PDB entry 5VLL | X-ray diffraction, 2.37 A resolution | chains A and Y of the 3 polymer chains in the assembly

Chain A:
Molecule: Proprotein convertase subtilisin/kexin type 9
From: Homo sapiens
Notes: EC 3.4.21.-
UniProtKB: Q8NBP7 (PCSK9_HUMAN); residue numbers follow UniProt; this construct covers 1-452
Amino-acid sequence (460 residues; row label = number of the first residue in the row):
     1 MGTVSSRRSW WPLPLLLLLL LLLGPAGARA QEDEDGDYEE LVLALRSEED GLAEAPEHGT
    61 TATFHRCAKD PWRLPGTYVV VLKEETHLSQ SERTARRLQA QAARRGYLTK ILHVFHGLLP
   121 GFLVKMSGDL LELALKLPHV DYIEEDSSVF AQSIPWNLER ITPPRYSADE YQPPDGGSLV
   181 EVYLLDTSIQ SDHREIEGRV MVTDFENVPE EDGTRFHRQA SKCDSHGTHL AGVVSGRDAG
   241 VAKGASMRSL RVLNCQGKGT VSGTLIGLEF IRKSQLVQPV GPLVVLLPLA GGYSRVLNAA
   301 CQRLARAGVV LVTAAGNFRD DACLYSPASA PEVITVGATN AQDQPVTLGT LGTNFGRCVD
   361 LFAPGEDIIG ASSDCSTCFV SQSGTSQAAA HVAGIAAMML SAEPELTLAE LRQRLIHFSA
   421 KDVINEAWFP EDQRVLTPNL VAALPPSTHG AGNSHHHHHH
Disordered / not traced: 1-60, 153-175, 213-220, 447-460
Sequence notes: engineered mutation Ser167 (Arg in Q8NBP7); expression tag (453-460)
Cystine bridges: Cys223-Cys255, Cys323-Cys358, Cys375-Cys378
Ion coordination: Ca2+: Pro331, Val333, Asp360

Chain Y:
Molecule: Cys-phe-ile-pro-trp-asn-leu-gln-arg-ile-gly-leu-leu-cys
Amino-acid sequence (14 residues; each row starts with the number of its first residue):
     1 CFIPWNLQRI GLLC
Cystine bridges: Cys1-Cys14

Interface between chain A and chain Y:
Residue-residue contacts - 22 pairs, chain A then chain Y:
  Ala239(A) - Leu7(Y)
  Val241(A) - Leu7(Y)  hydrophobic
  Val241(A) - Ile10(Y)  hydrophobic
  Thr339(A) - Trp5(Y)
  Asn340(A) - Trp5(Y)
  Asn340(A) - Arg9(Y)
  Ala341(A) - Trp5(Y)
  Ala341(A) - Arg9(Y)  hydrogen bond (backbone-side chain)
  Asp343(A) - Arg9(Y)  salt bridge
  Pro364(A) - Trp5(Y)  hydrophobic
  Pro364(A) - Asn6(Y)
  Pro364(A) - Ile10(Y)
  Glu366(A) - Trp5(Y)  hydrogen bond (backbone-side chain)
  Asp367(A) - Trp5(Y)  hydrogen bond (backbone-side chain)
  Ile368(A) - Trp5(Y)  hydrophobic
  Ile368(A) - Asn6(Y)
  Ile369(A) - Pro4(Y)  hydrophobic
  His391(A) - Asn6(Y)  hydrogen bond
  Ala442(A) - Ile10(Y)
  Ala443(A) - Ile10(Y)
  Leu444(A) - Ile10(Y)  hydrogen bond (backbone-backbone)
  Leu444(A) - Leu12(Y)  hydrophobic
Also at the interface, not in a pair above, chain A (18 interface residues in all): Asp238, Gly240, Ile395

Overview:
18 residues of chain A face 7 of chain Y across their interface; the contacts include 5 hydrogen bonds and 1
salt bridge. Among the polar pairs are Asp343(A)-Arg9(Y), Ala341(A)-Arg9(Y) and Glu366(A)-Trp5(Y). The Ca2+
site is built by Pro331(A), Val333(A) and Asp360(A).
Here chain A is Proprotein convertase subtilisin/kexin type 9 (Homo sapiens) and chain Y is
Cys-phe-ile-pro-trp-asn-leu-gln-arg-ile-gly-leu-leu-cys. Entry 5VLL (Short PCSK9 delta-P' complex with peptide
Pep3) was determined by X-ray diffraction (same publication as 5VLA, 5VLH and 5VLK).
